4QSL - chains F and E of the 4 polymer chains in the assembly; structure by X-ray diffraction, 3.28 A resolution.

Chain F (and E):
Name: Pyruvate carboxylase
From: Listeria monocytogenes
Notes: EC 6.4.1.1; chain E of this document is another copy of the same molecule, construct and numbering; everything in this record applies to it too
UniProt: W6G6F5 (W6G6F5_LISMN); residues 1-1146 here = UniProt positions 1-1146
Chain sequence (1146 residues; numbered 1 to 1146; the number before each row is that of its first residue):
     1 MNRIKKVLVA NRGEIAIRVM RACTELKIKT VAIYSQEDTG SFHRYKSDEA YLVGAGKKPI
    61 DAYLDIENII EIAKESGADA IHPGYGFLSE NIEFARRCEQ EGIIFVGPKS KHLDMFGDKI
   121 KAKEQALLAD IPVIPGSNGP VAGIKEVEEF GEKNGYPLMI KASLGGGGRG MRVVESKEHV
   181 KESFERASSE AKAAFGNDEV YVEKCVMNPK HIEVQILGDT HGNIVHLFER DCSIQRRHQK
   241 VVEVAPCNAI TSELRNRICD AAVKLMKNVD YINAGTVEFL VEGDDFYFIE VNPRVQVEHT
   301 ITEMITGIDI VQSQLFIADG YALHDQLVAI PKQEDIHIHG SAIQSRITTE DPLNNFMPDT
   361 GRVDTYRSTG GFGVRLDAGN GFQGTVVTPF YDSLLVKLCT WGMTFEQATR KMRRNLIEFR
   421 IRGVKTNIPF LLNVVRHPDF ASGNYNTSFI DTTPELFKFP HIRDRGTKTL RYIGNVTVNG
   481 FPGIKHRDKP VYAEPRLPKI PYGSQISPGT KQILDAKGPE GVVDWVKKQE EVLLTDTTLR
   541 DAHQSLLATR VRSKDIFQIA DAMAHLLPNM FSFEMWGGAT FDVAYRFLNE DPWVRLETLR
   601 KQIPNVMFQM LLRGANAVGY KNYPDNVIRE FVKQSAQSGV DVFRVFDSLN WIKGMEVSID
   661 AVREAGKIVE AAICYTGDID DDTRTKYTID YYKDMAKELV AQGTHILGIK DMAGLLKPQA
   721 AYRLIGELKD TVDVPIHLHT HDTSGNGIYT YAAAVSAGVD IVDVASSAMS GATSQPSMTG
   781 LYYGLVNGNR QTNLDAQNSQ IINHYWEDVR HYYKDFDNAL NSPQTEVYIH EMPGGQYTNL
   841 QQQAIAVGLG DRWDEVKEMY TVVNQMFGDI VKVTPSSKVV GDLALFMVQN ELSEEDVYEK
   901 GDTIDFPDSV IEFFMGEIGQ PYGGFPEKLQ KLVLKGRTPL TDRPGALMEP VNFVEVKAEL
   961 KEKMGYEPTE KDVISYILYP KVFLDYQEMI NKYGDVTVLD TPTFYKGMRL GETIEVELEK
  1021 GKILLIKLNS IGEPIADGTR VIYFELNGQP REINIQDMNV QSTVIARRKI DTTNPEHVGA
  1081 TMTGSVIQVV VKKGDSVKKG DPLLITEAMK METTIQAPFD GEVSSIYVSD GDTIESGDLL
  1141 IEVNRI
Not modelled in the structure: 164-171, 1061-1146 (chain E: 164-171, 199-201, 899-906, 928-937, 1061-1146)
What the authors report for this chain:
  - mutagenesis - Y749L: abolished catalytic activity

Chain F / chain E interface:
Residue-residue contacts (77; chain F residue first):
  Arg21(F) - Gly370(E)  hydrogen bond (side chain-backbone)
  Arg21(F) - Gly371(E)
  Arg21(F) - Arg414(E)
  Arg21(F) - Glu418(E)  salt bridge
  Thr24(F) - Arg413(E)  hydrogen bond (backbone-side chain)
  Glu25(F) - Arg410(E)
  Glu25(F) - Lys411(E)
  Glu25(F) - Arg413(E)  hydrogen bond (backbone-side chain)
  Glu25(F) - Arg414(E)  salt bridge
  Tyr34(F) - Ile1023(E)
  Thr39(F) - Glu1015(E)
  Arg44(F) - Ile1023(E)
  Tyr45(F) - Asn1047(E)
  Asp48(F) - Lys1022(E)
  Glu49(F) - Gly1021(E)
  Ala50(F) - Gly1021(E)  hydrogen bond (backbone-backbone)
  Tyr51(F) - Lys1020(E)
  Tyr51(F) - Gly1021(E)
  Glu71(F) - Tyr502(E)
  Glu75(F) - Lys1020(E)
  Glu303(F) - Phe372(E)
  Gly307(F) - Phe372(E)
  Gly307(F) - Trp401(E)
  Gly307(F) - Met403(E)
  Ile308(F) - Phe372(E)
  Asp309(F) - Phe372(E)
  Asp309(F) - Lys411(E)  salt bridge
  Gln312(F) - Arg410(E)
  Gln312(F) - Lys411(E)  hydrogen bond
  Leu327(F) - Arg410(E)
  Ala329(F) - Met403(E)
  His339(F) - Thr306(E)
  His339(F) - His339(E)
  Arg367(F) - Phe382(E)
  Gly370(F) - Arg21(E)  hydrogen bond (backbone-side chain)
  Gly370(F) - Leu376(E)
  Gly371(F) - Arg21(E)
  Gly371(F) - Arg375(E)
  Gly371(F) - Leu376(E)  hydrogen bond (backbone-backbone)
  Gly371(F) - Asp377(E)
  Phe372(F) - Glu303(E)
  Phe372(F) - Gly307(E)
  Phe372(F) - Ile308(E)
  Phe372(F) - Asp309(E)
  Phe372(F) - Arg375(E)
  Val374(F) - Val374(E)
  Arg375(F) - Gly371(E)
  Arg375(F) - Phe372(E)
  Leu376(F) - Gly370(E)
  Leu376(F) - Gly371(E)  hydrogen bond (backbone-backbone)
  Phe382(F) - Arg367(E)
  Gln383(F) - Gln383(E)
  Trp401(F) - Gly307(E)
  Met403(F) - Gly307(E)
  Met403(F) - Ala329(E)
  Arg410(F) - Glu25(E)
  Arg410(F) - Leu26(E)
  Arg410(F) - Gln312(E)
  Arg410(F) - Leu327(E)
  Lys411(F) - Glu25(E)
  Lys411(F) - Asp309(E)  salt bridge
  Lys411(F) - Gln312(E)  hydrogen bond
  Arg413(F) - Thr24(E)  hydrogen bond (side chain-backbone)
  Arg413(F) - Glu25(E)  hydrogen bond (side chain-backbone)
  Arg414(F) - Arg21(E)
  Arg414(F) - Glu25(E)  salt bridge
  Glu418(F) - Arg21(E)  salt bridge
  Tyr502(F) - Glu71(E)
  Tyr502(F) - Lys74(E)
  Lys1020(F) - Tyr51(E)
  Gly1021(F) - Glu49(E)
  Gly1021(F) - Ala50(E)  hydrogen bond (backbone-backbone)
  Gly1021(F) - Tyr51(E)
  Lys1022(F) - Asp48(E)
  Ile1023(F) - Tyr34(E)
  Ile1023(F) - Ala50(E)
  Asn1047(F) - Tyr45(E)
Interface residues without a listed pair, chain F (49 interface residues in all): Arg18, Leu26, Lys27, Met304, Thr369, Gln407
Interface residues without a listed pair, chain E (55 interface residues in all): Arg18, Lys27, Arg44, Glu75, Met304, Phe316, Thr369, Gln407, Leu1025, Gly1048

Summary:
49 residues of chain F and 55 residues of chain E are in contact; the contacts include 12 hydrogen bonds and 6
salt bridges. Among the polar pairs are Arg21(F)-Glu418(E), Glu25(F)-Arg414(E) and Asp309(F)-Lys411(E). From
the paper: Y749L of chain F abolishes catalytic activity.
Both chains are Pyruvate carboxylase (Listeria monocytogenes). Entry 4QSL (Crystal Structure of Listeria
Monocytogenes Pyruvate Carboxylase) was determined by X-ray diffraction, deposited together with 4QSH and
4QSK.
